3OGB - chain A; structure by X-ray diffraction, 1.60 A resolution.

# Chain A
Protein: Myoglobin
Organism: Physeter catodon
UniProtKB: P02185 (MYG_PHYCA); residues 0-153 here correspond to UniProt positions 1-154 (UniProt number = residue number + 1)
Amino-acid sequence (154 residues; row label = number of the first residue in the row; numbering starts at 0):
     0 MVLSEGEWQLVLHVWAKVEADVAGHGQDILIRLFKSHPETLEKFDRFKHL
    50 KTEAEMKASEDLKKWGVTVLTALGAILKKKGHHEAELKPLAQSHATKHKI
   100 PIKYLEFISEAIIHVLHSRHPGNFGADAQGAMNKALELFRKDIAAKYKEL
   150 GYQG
Sequence notes: engineered mutation Trp64 (His65 in P02185); variant Asn122 (Asp123 in P02185)
Ion coordination: heme Fe near His93 (its only coordinating residue here)
Residues lining bound ligands: heme (HEM): Leu32, Thr39, Lys42, Phe43, Arg45, Trp64, Thr67, Val68, Ala71, Leu72, Leu89, Ser92, His93, His97, Ile99, Tyr103, Leu104, Ile107, Phe138
Curated features (UniProtKB/Swiss-Prot):
  - binding site (heme b): His93
  - modified residue: Ser3 (Phosphoserine), Thr67 (Phosphothreonine)
From the paper describing this entry:
  - conformationally variable residues (side-chain flip): Trp64
  - binding site for heme: Arg45

# In short
Chain A binds heme. From UniProt: heme b-binding residue His93. From the paper: a binding site for heme at
Arg45; conformational variability at Trp64.
Chain A is Myoglobin (Physeter catodon); the structure, Sperm whale myoglobin mutant H64W deoxy-form, was
determined by X-ray diffraction (same publication as 3NL7, 3NML and 3NMM).
